4S0G - chains A and B; structure by X-ray diffraction, 1.72 A resolution.

== Chain A ==
Name: Tyrosine-protein phosphatase non-receptor type 3
Source organism: Homo sapiens
Notes: EC 3.1.3.48; fragment: Catalytic domain
Reference sequence: P26045 (PTN3_HUMAN); residue numbers follow UniProt; this construct covers 628-909
Amino-acid sequence (306 residues; row label = number of the first residue in the row):
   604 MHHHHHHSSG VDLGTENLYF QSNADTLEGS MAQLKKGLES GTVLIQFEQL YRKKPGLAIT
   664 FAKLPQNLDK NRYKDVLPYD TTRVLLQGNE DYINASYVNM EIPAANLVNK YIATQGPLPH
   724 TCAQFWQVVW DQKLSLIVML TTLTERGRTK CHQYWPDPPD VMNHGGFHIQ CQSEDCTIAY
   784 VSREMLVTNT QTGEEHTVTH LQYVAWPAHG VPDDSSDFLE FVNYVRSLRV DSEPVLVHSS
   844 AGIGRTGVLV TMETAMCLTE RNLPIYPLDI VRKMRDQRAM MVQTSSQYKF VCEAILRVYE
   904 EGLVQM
Unresolved in the structure: 604-627, 907-909
Construct notes: expression tag (604-627); engineered mutation A811 (Asp in P26045), S842 (Cys in P26045)
Reported in the primary citation:
  - mutagenesis - H812F (2-fold): decreased catalytic activity with Peptide from Epidermal growth factor receptor substrate 15 (chain B)
  - mutagenesis - Y676I: abolished catalytic activity with Peptide from Epidermal growth factor receptor substrate 15 (chain B)
  - catalytic residues: Q886 (by similarity / conservation)
  - mutagenesis - H812F: abolished signaling in response to EGF stimulation

== Chain B ==
Name: Peptide from Epidermal growth factor receptor substrate 15
Notes: fragment: Phosphotyrosine 849 peptide
Reference sequence: P42566 (EPS15_HUMAN); numbering as in UniProt (aligned over 846-854)
Amino-acid sequence (9 residues; numbered 846 to 854; the number before each row is that of its first residue):
   846 FSAYVSEED
Unresolved in the structure: 852-854
Construct notes: engineered mutation V850 (Pro in P42566)
Modified / non-standard residues: Y849 (o-phosphotyrosine; PTR)
UniProt features mapped onto this chain:
  - modified residue: Y849 (Phosphotyrosine)
Reported in the primary citation:
  - post-translational modification sites: Y849 (citing earlier work)

== How chain A and chain B interact ==
Pairs across the interface (19; chain A residue first):
  D672(A) - F846(B)
  Y676(A) - S847(B)
  Y676(A) - Y849(B)
  K677(A) - F846(B)
  K677(A) - S847(B)  hydrogen bond (backbone-backbone)
  D678(A) - A848(B)
  D678(A) - Y849(B)  hydrogen bond (side chain-backbone)
  D678(A) - V850(B)  hydrogen bond (side chain-backbone)
  V679(A) - Y849(B)
  H812(A) - Y849(B)
  S842(A) - Y849(B)
  S843(A) - Y849(B)
  A844(A) - Y849(B)
  G845(A) - Y849(B)
  I846(A) - Y849(B)
  G847(A) - Y849(B)
  R848(A) - Y849(B)
  M883(A) - V850(B)  hydrophobic
  Q886(A) - Y849(B)
Interface residues without a listed pair, chain A (17 interface residues in all): L671, A811
From the paper, about this interface:
  - residue pairs: D678(A)-V850(B) (hydrogen bond)
  - interface residues, chain A: D678(A)

== In short ==
17 residues of chain A and 5 residues of chain B are in contact; the contacts include 3 hydrogen bonds. Among
the polar pairs are D678(A)-Y849(B), D678(A)-V850(B) and K677(A)-S847(B). The authors report a hydrogen bond
between D678(A) and V850(B). From the paper: the catalytic residue Q886(A); H812F of chain A reduces catalytic
activity with Peptide from Epidermal growth factor receptor substrate 15 (chain B).
Here chain A is Tyrosine-protein phosphatase non-receptor type 3 (Homo sapiens) and chain B is Peptide from
Epidermal growth factor receptor substrate 15. Entry 4S0G (Crystal structure of PTPN3 (PTPH1) in complex with
Eps15 pTyr849 P850V peptide) was determined by X-ray diffraction together with 4RH5, 4RH9, 4RHG, 4RI4 and 4RI5
from the same study.
